7F36 - chains A and B of the 8 polymer chains in the assembly; structure by X-ray diffraction, 3.10 A resolution.

[Chain A (and B)]
Molecule: N-acetyltransferase domain-containing protein
Organism: Salmonella typhimurium (strain LT2 / SGSC1412 / ATCC 700720)
Notes: chain B of this document is another copy of the same molecule, construct and numbering; everything in this record applies to it too
Reference sequence: Q8ZL98 (Q8ZL98_SALTY); residue numbers follow UniProt; this construct covers 1-161
Chain sequence (169 residues; row label = number of the first residue in the row):
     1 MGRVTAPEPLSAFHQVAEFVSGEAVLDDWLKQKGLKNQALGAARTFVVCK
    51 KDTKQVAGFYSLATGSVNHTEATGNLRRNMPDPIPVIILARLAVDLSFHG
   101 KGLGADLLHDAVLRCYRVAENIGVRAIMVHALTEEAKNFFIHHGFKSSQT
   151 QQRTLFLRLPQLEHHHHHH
Unresolved in the structure: 1, 161-169 (chain B: 1-3, 162-169)
Differences from the reference sequence: engineered mutation F140 (Tyr in Q8ZL98); expression tag (162-169)
Ion coordination: Ca2+: D95, S97
What the authors report for this chain:
  - binding site for the 76-nt RNA strand: W29, K33, K36, N37, N75, R77, R78, N79, M80, P81, R91
  - specificity-determining residues: R78, N79
  - mutagenesis - V25E, L26E, W29F, N37A, R78A, N79A, L132E, Y140F: increased growth
  - specificity-determining residues: V25, L26, A131, L132 (proposed by the authors, not directly observed)

[How chain A and chain B interact]
Residue-residue contacts (65; chain A residue first):
  A39(A) with Q161(B)
  L40(A) with N79(B); R125(B), hydrogen bond (backbone-side chain)
  G41(A) with G123(B); V124(B), hydrogen bond (backbone-backbone); R125(B), hydrogen bond (backbone-backbone)
  A42(A) with M80(B), hydrophobic; P81(B); P85(B)
  A43(A) with G123(B)
  R44(A) with A119(B), hydrogen bond (side chain-backbone); E120(B); N121(B); I122(B); G123(B)
  F46(A) with N121(B)
  L62(A) with N121(B); I122(B); G123(B), hydrogen bond (backbone-backbone)
  A63(A) with I122(B), hydrophobic; G123(B)
  T64(A) with T64(B); G65(B); P85(B); V86(B), hydrogen bond (side chain-backbone); I122(B); G123(B), hydrogen bond (backbone-backbone); V124(B)
  G65(A) with T64(B), hydrogen bond (backbone-side chain); G65(B), hydrogen bond (backbone-backbone)
  S66(A) with G65(B); S66(B), hydrogen bond (side chain-backbone)
  N79(A) with L40(B)
  M80(A) with L40(B), hydrophobic; A42(B), hydrophobic
  P81(A) with A42(B)
  P85(A) with G41(B); A42(B); T64(B)
  V86(A) with T64(B), hydrogen bond (backbone-side chain)
  I87(A) with I122(B), hydrophobic
  R114(A) with N121(B), hydrogen bond
  R117(A) with N121(B)
  V118(A) with V118(B), hydrophobic; N121(B)
  A119(A) with R44(B), hydrogen bond (backbone-side chain)
  E120(A) with R44(B)
  N121(A) with R44(B); F46(B); R114(B), hydrogen bond
  I122(A) with R44(B); L62(B); A63(B); T64(B); I87(B), hydrophobic
  G123(A) with G41(B); A43(B); R44(B); L62(B), hydrogen bond (backbone-backbone); A63(B); T64(B), hydrogen bond (backbone-backbone)
  V124(A) with G41(B), hydrogen bond (backbone-backbone); T64(B)
  R125(A) with L40(B), hydrogen bond (side chain-backbone); G41(B), hydrogen bond (backbone-backbone)
Other interface residues (no listed pair), chain A (29 interface residues in all): R78
Other interface residues (no listed pair), chain B (28 interface residues in all): R117

[Summary]
Chain A and chain B form an interface of 29 and 28 residues respectively, with 19 hydrogen bonds. Among the
polar pairs are L40(A)-R125(B), R44(A)-A119(B) and T64(A)-V86(B). The paper reports a binding site for the
76-nt RNA strand at W29(A), K33(A) and K36(A) among others; V25E, L26E and W29F of chain A, among others,
increase growth; 8 substitutions were tested in all.
Both chains are N-acetyltransferase domain-containing protein (Salmonella typhimurium (strain LT2 / SGSC1412 /
ATCC 700720)). Entry 7F36 (TacT complexed with acetyl-glycyl-tRNAGly) was determined by X-ray diffraction,
deposited together with 7F37.
